PDB entry 3TM3 | X-ray diffraction, 1.75 A resolution | chain A

# Chain A
Protein: Hemoglobin
Source organism: Vitreoscilla stercoraria
UniProt: P04252 (BAHG_VITST); numbering as in UniProt (aligned over 1-146)
Amino-acid sequence (146 residues; each row starts with the number of its first residue):
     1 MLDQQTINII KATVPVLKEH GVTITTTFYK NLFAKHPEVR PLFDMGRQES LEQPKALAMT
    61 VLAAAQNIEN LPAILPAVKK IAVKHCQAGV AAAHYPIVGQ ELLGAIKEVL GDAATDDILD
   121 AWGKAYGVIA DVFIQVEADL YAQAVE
Disordered / not traced: 47-48
Bound ions: heme Fe near His-85 (its only coordinating residue here)
Ligand contacts: heme (HEM): Val-39, Leu-42, Phe-43, Glu-52, Pro-54, Ala-56, Leu-57, Thr-60, Val-61, Ile-81, Lys-84, His-85, Gln-87, Ala-88, Val-90, His-94, Tyr-95, Val-98, Tyr-126, Ile-129, Ala-130, Phe-133
UniProt features mapped onto this chain:
  - binding site (heme b): Gln-53, His-85
From the paper describing this entry:
  - mutagenesis - Y29A, Y29F: unchanged binding to CO
  - mutagenesis - Y29A, Y29F: unchanged stability
  - contacts within the chain: Tyr-29/Pro-54 (hydrogen bond)
  - interface residues: Asp-44, Gln-66
  - conformationally variable residues (order/disorder transition): Arg-47 to Glu-49

# Overview
Bound to chain A: heme. Curated annotation (UniProt) lists heme b-binding residues Gln-53 and His-85. The
paper reports that Y29A and Y29F leave binding to CO unchanged; interface residues Asp-44 and Gln-66.
Chain A is Hemoglobin (Vitreoscilla stercoraria); the structure, Wild-type hemoglobin from Vitreoscilla
stercoraria, was determined by X-ray diffraction together with 3TM9 from the same study.
